Entry 2E2I (X-ray diffraction, 3.41 A resolution); this record covers chains B and C of the 13 polymer chains in the assembly.

# Chain B
Molecule: DNA-directed RNA polymerase II 140 kDa polypeptide
Organism: Saccharomyces cerevisiae
Notes: EC 2.7.7.6
UniProtKB: P08518 (RPB2_YEAST); residues 1-1224 here = UniProt positions 1-1224
Chain sequence (1224 residues; each row starts with the number of its first residue):
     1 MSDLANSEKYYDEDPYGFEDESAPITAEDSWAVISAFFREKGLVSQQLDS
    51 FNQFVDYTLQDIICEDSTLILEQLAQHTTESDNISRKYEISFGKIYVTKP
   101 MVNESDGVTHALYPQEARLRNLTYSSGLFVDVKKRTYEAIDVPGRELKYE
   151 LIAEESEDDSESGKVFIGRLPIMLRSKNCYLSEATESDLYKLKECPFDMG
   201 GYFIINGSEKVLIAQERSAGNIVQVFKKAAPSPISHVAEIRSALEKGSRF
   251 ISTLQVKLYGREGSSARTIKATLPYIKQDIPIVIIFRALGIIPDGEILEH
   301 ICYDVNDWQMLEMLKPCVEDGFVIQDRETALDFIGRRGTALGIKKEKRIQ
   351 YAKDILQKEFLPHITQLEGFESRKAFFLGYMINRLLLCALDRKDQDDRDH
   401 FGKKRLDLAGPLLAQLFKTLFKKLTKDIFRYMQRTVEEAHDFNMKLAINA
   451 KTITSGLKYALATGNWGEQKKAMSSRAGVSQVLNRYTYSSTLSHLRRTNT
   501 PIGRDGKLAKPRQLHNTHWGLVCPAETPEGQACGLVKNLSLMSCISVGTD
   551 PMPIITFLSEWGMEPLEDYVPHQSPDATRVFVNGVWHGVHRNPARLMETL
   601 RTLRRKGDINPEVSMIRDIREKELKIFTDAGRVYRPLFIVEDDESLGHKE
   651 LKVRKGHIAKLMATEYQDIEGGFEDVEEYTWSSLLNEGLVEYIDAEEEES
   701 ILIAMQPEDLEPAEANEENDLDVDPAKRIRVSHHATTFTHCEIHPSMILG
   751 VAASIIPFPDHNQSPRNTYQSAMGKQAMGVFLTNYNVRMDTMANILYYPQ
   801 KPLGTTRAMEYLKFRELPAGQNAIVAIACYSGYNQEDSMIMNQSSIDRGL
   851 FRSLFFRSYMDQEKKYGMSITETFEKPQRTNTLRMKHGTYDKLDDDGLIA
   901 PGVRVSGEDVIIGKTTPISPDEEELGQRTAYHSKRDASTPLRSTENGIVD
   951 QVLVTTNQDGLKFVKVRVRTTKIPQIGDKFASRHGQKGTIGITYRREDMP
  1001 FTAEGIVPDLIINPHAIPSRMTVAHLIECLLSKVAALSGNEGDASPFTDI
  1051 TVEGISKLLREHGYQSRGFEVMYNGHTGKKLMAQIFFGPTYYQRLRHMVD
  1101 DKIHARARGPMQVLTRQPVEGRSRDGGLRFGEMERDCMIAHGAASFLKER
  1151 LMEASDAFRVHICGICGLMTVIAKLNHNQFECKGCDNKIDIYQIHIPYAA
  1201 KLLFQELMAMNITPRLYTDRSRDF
Unresolved in the structure: 1-19, 74-87, 148-163, 438-442, 669-675, 715-721, 920-932
Metal / ion sites: Zn2+: C1163, C1185
Ligand contacts: 2'-deoxyguanosine-5'-triphosphate (DGT): R766, Y769, D837, K987, S1019, R1020
What the authors report for this chain:
  - conformationally variable residues (loop rearrangement): I502 to A509

# Chain C
Molecule: DNA-directed RNA polymerase II 45 kDa polypeptide
Organism: Saccharomyces cerevisiae
Notes: EC 2.7.7.6
UniProtKB: P16370 (RPB3_YEAST); residues 1-318 here = UniProt positions 1-318
Chain sequence (318 residues; each row starts with the number of its first residue):
     1 MSEEGPQVKIREASKDNVDFILSNVDLAMANSLRRVMIAEIPTLAIDSVE
    51 VETNTTVLADEFIAHRLGLIPLQSMDIEQLEYSRDCFCEDHCDKCSVVLT
   101 LQAFGESESTTNVYSKDLVIVSNLMGRNIGHPIIQDKEGNGVLICKLRKG
   151 QELKLTCVAKKGIAKEHAKWGPAAAIEFEYDPWNKLKHTDYWYEQDSAKE
   201 WPQSKNCEYEDPPNEGDPFDYKAQADTFYMNVESVGSIPVDQVVVRGIDT
   251 LQKKVASILLALTQMDQDKVNFASGDNNTASNMLGSNEDVMMTGAEQDPY
   301 SNASQMGNTGSGGYDNAW
Unresolved in the structure: 1-2, 269-318
Metal / ion sites: Zn2+: C86, C88, C92, C95
Curated features (UniProtKB/Swiss-Prot):
  - binding site (Zn(2+)): C86, C88, C92, C95
  - modified residue: S2 (N-acetylserine)
  - natural variant: A30 (A30D: In mutant RPB3-1)
  - mutagenesis: K9 (K9E: Transcript termination readthrough)

# How chain B and chain C interact
Pairs across the interface (74; chain B residue first):
  Y797(B) - E61(C)
  Y797(B) - F62(C)
  Y798(B) - F62(C)
  Y798(B) - R66(C)  hydrogen bond
  S844(B) - A168(C)
  D847(B) - H65(C)
  D847(B) - H167(C)  salt bridge
  D847(B) - A168(C)  hydrogen bond (side chain-backbone)
  R848(B) - H65(C)  hydrogen bond (backbone-side chain)
  R848(B) - L69(C)
  R848(B) - A168(C)
  G849(B) - H65(C)
  R852(B) - H65(C)
  L854(B) - A59(C)  hydrophobic
  I948(B) - E61(C)
  R969(B) - A59(C)
  R969(B) - D60(C)  salt bridge
  R969(B) - E61(C)  salt bridge
  T970(B) - E61(C)
  T971(B) - E61(C)
  R995(B) - K165(C)
  R996(B) - R34(C)
  R996(B) - I38(C)
  R996(B) - A174(C)  hydrogen bond (side chain-backbone)
  E997(B) - R34(C)  hydrogen bond (backbone-side chain)
  E997(B) - R35(C)
  E997(B) - I38(C)
  E997(B) - A39(C)
  D998(B) - R35(C)  salt bridge
  M999(B) - R34(C)
  F1001(B) - R34(C)
  F1001(B) - F178(C)  hydrophobic
  A1003(B) - E177(C)
  A1003(B) - F178(C)  hydrogen bond (backbone-backbone)
  E1004(B) - E177(C)
  G1005(B) - A175(C)
  G1005(B) - I176(C)
  R1060(B) - K199(C)  hydrogen bond (side chain-backbone)
  R1060(B) - E200(C)  hydrogen bond (side chain-backbone)
  G1063(B) - P202(C)
  Q1065(B) - E200(C)
  Q1065(B) - W201(C)
  R1067(B) - E194(C)  salt bridge
  F1069(B) - W201(C)  hydrophobic
  V1071(B) - W201(C)  hydrophobic
  Y1073(B) - F178(C)
  Y1073(B) - E179(C)
  Y1073(B) - Y180(C)
  G1075(B) - N31(C)
  G1075(B) - R34(C)  hydrogen bond (backbone-side chain)
  G1075(B) - R35(C)  hydrogen bond (backbone-side chain)
  H1076(B) - N31(C)  hydrogen bond (backbone-side chain)
  H1076(B) - R35(C)
  T1077(B) - L27(C)
  T1077(B) - N31(C)  hydrogen bond (backbone-side chain)
  G1078(B) - L27(C)
  G1078(B) - N31(C)
  G1078(B) - Y180(C)
  K1079(B) - L27(C)
  K1079(B) - Y180(C)
  K1079(B) - H188(C)
  K1080(B) - Y180(C)  hydrogen bond (backbone-side chain)
  K1080(B) - D181(C)  hydrogen bond (side chain-backbone)
  K1080(B) - H188(C)
  K1080(B) - T189(C)
  L1081(B) - T189(C)
  M1082(B) - H188(C)
  M1082(B) - T189(C)
  M1082(B) - D190(C)  hydrogen bond (backbone-backbone)
  Q1084(B) - T189(C)
  Q1084(B) - D190(C)  hydrogen bond (side chain-backbone)
  Q1084(B) - Y191(C)
  Q1084(B) - W192(C)
  Q1084(B) - W201(C)
Other interface residues (no listed pair), chain B (40 interface residues in all): Y1064, E1070, A1083
Other interface residues (no listed pair), chain C (35 interface residues in all): A173

# Summary
Chain B and chain C form an interface of 40 and 35 residues respectively; the contacts include 16 hydrogen
bonds and 5 salt bridges. Polar contacts include D847(B)-H167(C), R969(B)-D60(C) and R969(B)-E61(C). Chain B
binds 2'-deoxyguanosine-5'-triphosphate. From UniProt: 4 Zn2+-binding residues and one mutagenesis site on
chain C. From the paper: conformational variability at I502(B).
Chain B is DNA-directed RNA polymerase II 140 kDa polypeptide and chain C is DNA-directed RNA polymerase II 45
kDa polypeptide, both from Saccharomyces cerevisiae; the structure, RNA polymerase II elongation complex in 5
mM Mg+2 with 2'-dGTP, was determined by X-ray diffraction, deposited together with 2E2H, 2E2J, 2NVQ, 2NVT,
2NVX, 2NVY, 2NVZ and 2YU9.
